8VRT - chains B and C of the 4 polymer chains in the assembly; structure by electron microscopy, 3.42 A resolution.

== Chain B ==
Protein: Kelch repeat and BTB domain-containing protein 4
Source organism: Homo sapiens
Reference sequence: Q9NVX7 (KBTB4_HUMAN); the construct has insertions or renumbered stretches relative to UniProt, so the offset changes along the chain: 17-310 = UniProt 17-310; 313-536 = UniProt 311-534
Amino-acid sequence (520 residues; row label = number of the first residue in the row):
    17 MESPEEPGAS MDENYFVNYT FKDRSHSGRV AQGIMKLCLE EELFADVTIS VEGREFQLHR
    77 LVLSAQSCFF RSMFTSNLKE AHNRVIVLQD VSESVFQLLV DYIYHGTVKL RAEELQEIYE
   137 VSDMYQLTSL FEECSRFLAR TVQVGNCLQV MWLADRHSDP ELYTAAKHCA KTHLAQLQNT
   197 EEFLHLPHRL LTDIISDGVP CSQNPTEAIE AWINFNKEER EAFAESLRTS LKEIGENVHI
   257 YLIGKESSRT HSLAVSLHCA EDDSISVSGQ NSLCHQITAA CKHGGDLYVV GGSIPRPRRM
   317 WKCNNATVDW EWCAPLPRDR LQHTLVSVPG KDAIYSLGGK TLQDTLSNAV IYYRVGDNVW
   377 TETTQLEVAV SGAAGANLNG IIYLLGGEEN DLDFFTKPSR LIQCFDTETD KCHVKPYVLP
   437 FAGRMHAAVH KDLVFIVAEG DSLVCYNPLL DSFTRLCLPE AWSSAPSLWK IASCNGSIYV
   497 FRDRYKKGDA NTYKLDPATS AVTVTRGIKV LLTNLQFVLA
Unresolved in the structure: 17-25
Sequence notes: insertion (311-312)
Residues lining bound ligands: inositol hexakisphosphate (IHP): H291, R315, W317, W326, W328
What the authors report for this chain:
  - binding site for inositol hexakisphosphate: W317
  - mutagenesis - I310F: increased binding to LHC

== Chain C ==
Protein: Histone deacetylase 1
Source organism: Homo sapiens
Notes: EC 3.5.1.98, 3.5.1.-
Reference sequence: Q13547 (HDAC1_HUMAN); residues 1-482 here = UniProt positions 1-482
Amino-acid sequence (482 residues; each row starts with the number of its first residue):
     1 MAQTQGTRRK VCYYYDGDVG NYYYGQGHPM KPHRIRMTHN LLLNYGLYRK MEIYRPHKAN
    61 AEEMTKYHSD DYIKFLRSIR PDNMSEYSKQ MQRFNVGEDC PVFDGLFEFC QLSTGGSVAS
   121 AVKLNKQQTD IAVNWAGGLH HAKKSEASGF CYVNDIVLAI LELLKYHQRV LYIDIDIHHG
   181 DGVEEAFYTT DRVMTVSFHK YGEYFPGTGD LRDIGAGKGK YYAVNYPLRD GIDDESYEAI
   241 FKPVMSKVME MFQPSAVVLQ CGSDSLSGDR LGCFNLTIKG HAKCVEFVKS FNLPMLMLGG
   301 GGYTIRNVAR CWTYETAVAL DTEIPNELPY NDYFEYFGPD FKLHISPSNM TNQNTNEYLE
   361 KIKQRLFENL RMLPHAPGVQ MQAIPEDAIP EESGDEDEDD PDKRISICSS DKRIACEEEF
   421 SDSEEEGEGG RKNSSNFKKA KRVKTEDEKE KDPEEKKEVT EEEKTKEEKP EAKGVKEEVK
   481 LA
Unresolved in the structure: 1-7, 377-482
Ion coordination: Zn2+: D176, H178, D264
Residues lining bound ligands: inositol hexakisphosphate (IHP): Y23, Q26, G27, H28, K31, R270, R306, Y336
Curated features (UniProtKB/Swiss-Prot):
  - active site: H141
  - binding site (1D-myo-inositol 1,4,5,6-tetrakisphosphate): G27, K31, R270
  - binding site (Zn(2+)): D176, H178, D264
  - modified residue: K74 (N6-acetyllysine), K220 (N6-acetyllysine), C261 (S-nitrosocysteine), C273 (S-nitrosocysteine), S393 (Phosphoserine), S406 (Phosphoserine), S409 (Phosphoserine), S421 (Phosphoserine), S423 (Phosphoserine), K432 (N6-methylated lysine)
  - cross-link (Glycyl lysine isopeptide (Lys-Gly)): K74 (interchain with G-Cter in SUMO2), K438 (interchain with G-Cter in SUMO2), K444 (interchain with G-Cter in SUMO), K456 (interchain with G-Cter in SUMO2), K457 (interchain with G-Cter in SUMO2), K473 (interchain with G-Cter in SUMO2), K476 (interchain with G-Cter in SUMO), K480 (interchain with G-Cter in SUMO2)
  - mutagenesis: A136 to G138 (Impaired protein deacetylase activity without affecting the protein decrotonylase activity), H141 (H141A: Abolishes histone deacetylase and decrotonylase activities), F287 (F287Y: Abolishes interaction with CHFR; when associated with I-297), M297 (M297I: Abolishes interaction with CHFR; when associated with Y-287), E391 to A482 (Strongly decreases deacetylase activity, and disrupts interaction with NuRD and SIN3 complexes), S421 (S421A: Strongly decreases deacetylase activity, and disrupts interaction with NuRD and SIN3 complexes; S421D/E: Slightly decreases deacetylase activity), S423 (S423A: Strongly decreases deacetylase activity, and disrupts interaction with NuRD and SIN3 complexes; S423D/E: Decreases deacetylase activity), E424 to E426 (Abolished histone deacetylase and decrotonylase activities), E424 (E424A: Slightly decreases deacetylase activity, no effect on interaction with NuRD and SIN3 complexes), E425 (E425A: No effect on deacetylase activity, no effect on interaction with NuRD and SIN3 complexes), E426 (E426A: Decreases deacetylase activity, and disrupts interaction with NuRD and SIN3 complexes)

== Chain B / chain C interface ==
Pairs across the interface (35; chain B residue first):
  C290(B) - Q26(C)  hydrogen bond
  H291(B) - G27(C)  hydrogen bond (side chain-backbone)
  P311(B) - D99(C)
  R312(B) - F150(C)
  R312(B) - H178(C)  hydrogen bond
  R312(B) - F205(C)
  R314(B) - H178(C)
  R314(B) - Y204(C)
  R314(B) - L271(C)  hydrogen bond (side chain-backbone)
  R315(B) - G27(C)
  R315(B) - P29(C)
  R315(B) - R270(C)
  R315(B) - L271(C)
  W328(B) - G268(C)
  W328(B) - D269(C)
  W328(B) - R270(C)
  P331(B) - D269(C)
  P331(B) - R270(C)
  P331(B) - L271(C)
  P331(B) - G272(C)
  L332(B) - Y204(C)
  P333(B) - K200(C)  hydrogen bond (backbone-side chain)
  P333(B) - Y204(C)
  R334(B) - E203(C)  salt bridge
  D335(B) - E203(C)
  D335(B) - Y204(C)
  D335(B) - F205(C)
  R336(B) - E203(C)
  T357(B) - E203(C)
  Q359(B) - P206(C)  hydrogen bond (side chain-backbone)
  Q359(B) - G207(C)
  S363(B) - E203(C)  hydrogen bond
  V375(B) - N349(C)
  V375(B) - M350(C)  hydrophobic
  E378(B) - Q353(C)
Also at the interface, not in a pair above, chain B (22 interface residues in all): Q292, A365, W376, T377
Also at the interface, not in a pair above, chain C (26 interface residues in all): E98, G149, D230, C273, S348, T351
From the paper, about this interface:
  - residue pairs: P311(B)-D99(C)
  - interface residues, chain B: R312(B), R314(B)

== Summary ==
22 residues of chain B and 26 residues of chain C are in contact; the contacts include 7 hydrogen bonds and 1
salt bridge. Among the polar pairs are R334(B)-E203(C), C290(B)-Q26(C) and H291(B)-G27(C). The paper describes
a contact between P311(B) and D99(C). The paper reports a binding site for inositol hexakisphosphate at
W317(B); I310F of chain B increases binding to LHC.
Here chain B is Kelch repeat and BTB domain-containing protein 4 and chain C is Histone deacetylase 1, both
from Homo sapiens. Entry 8VRT (The structure of LSD1-CoREST-HDAC1 in complex with KBTBD4R313PRR mutant) was
determined by electron microscopy (same publication as 8VPQ and 9DTQ).
